Entry 9Q91 (electron microscopy, 7.20 A resolution (low resolution: residue-level contacts below are approximate; hydrogen-bond / salt-bridge calls are withheld)); this record covers chains 2 and 3 of the 14 polymer chains in the assembly.

Chain 2 (and 3):
Name: Psp operon transcriptional activator
Organism: Escherichia coli K-12
Notes: chain 3 of this document is another copy of the same molecule, construct and numbering; everything in this record applies to it too
UniProt: P37344 (PSPF_ECOLI); residue numbers follow UniProt; this construct covers 1-259
Sequence (259 residues; each row starts with the number of its first residue):
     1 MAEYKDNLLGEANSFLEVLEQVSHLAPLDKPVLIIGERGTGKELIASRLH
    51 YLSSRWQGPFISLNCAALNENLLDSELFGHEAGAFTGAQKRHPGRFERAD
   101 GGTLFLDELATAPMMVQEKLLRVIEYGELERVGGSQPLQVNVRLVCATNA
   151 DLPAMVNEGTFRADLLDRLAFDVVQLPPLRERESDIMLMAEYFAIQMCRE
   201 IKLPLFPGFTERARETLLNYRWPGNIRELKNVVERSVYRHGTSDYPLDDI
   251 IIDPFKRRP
Unresolved in the structure: 1-4
Curated features (UniProtKB/Swiss-Prot):
  - binding site (ATP): Gly36 to Glu43, Ala99 to Glu108
What the authors report for this chain:
  - catalytic residues: Asn64, Asp107, Glu108, Arg162, Arg168 (citing earlier work)

How chain 2 and chain 3 interact:
Residue-residue contacts (8; chain 2 residue first):
  Ala66(2) with Glu118(3)
  Ala88(2) with Phe85(3)
  Lys90(2) with Gly83(3)
  Pro93(2) with Gly133(3)
  Glu234(2) with Ala170(3); Phe171(3)
  Tyr238(2) with Asp172(3)
  Pro254(2) with Val173(3)
Also at the interface, not in a pair above, chain 2 (9 interface residues in all): Glu76, Arg91

In short:
9 residues of chain 2 and 8 residues of chain 3 are in contact. Curated annotation (UniProt) lists 18
ATP-binding residues on chain 2. The paper reports catalytic residues Asn64(2), Asp107(2) and Glu108(2) among
others.
Chain 2 and chain 3 are both Psp operon transcriptional activator (Escherichia coli K-12); the structure,
CryoEM structure of bacterial transcription intermediate complex mediated by activator PspF containing nifH
promoter DNA containing ..., was determined by electron microscopy (same publication as 9Q92, 9Q93, 9Q94,
9Q95, 9Q96, 9Q97 and 9Q98).
